5JOP - chains D and E; structure by X-ray diffraction, 1.75 A resolution.

== Chain D ==
Molecule: Fab 14.22 light chain
Organism: Mus musculus
Notes: antibody fragment or engineered binder
Amino-acid sequence (219 residues; numbered 1 to 214 plus 5 insertion-coded residues; the number before each row is that of its first residue; a row labelled like 27A-27E holds insertion residues (27A, then the next letters in order)):
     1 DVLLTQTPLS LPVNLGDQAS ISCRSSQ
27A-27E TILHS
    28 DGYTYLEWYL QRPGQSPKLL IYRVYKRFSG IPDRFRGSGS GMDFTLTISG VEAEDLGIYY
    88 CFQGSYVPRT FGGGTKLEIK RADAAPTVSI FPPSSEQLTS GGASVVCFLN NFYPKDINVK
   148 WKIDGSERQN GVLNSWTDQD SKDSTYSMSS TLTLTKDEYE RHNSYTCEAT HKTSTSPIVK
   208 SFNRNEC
Unresolved in the structure: 214
Cystine bridges: Cys23-Cys88, Cys134-Cys194

== Chain E ==
Molecule: Fab14.22 heavy chain
Organism: Mus musculus
Amino-acid sequence (249 residues; row label = number of the first residue in the row; note: 5 numbers in that range are skipped by the numbering (no residue carries them; nothing is unmodelled there); a row labelled like 82A-82C holds insertion residues (82A, then the next letters in order)):
     1 EVQLQQSGPE LIKPGASVKM SCEASGYIFT EYYIHWVKQI QGRSLEWIGY VH
   52A P
    53 KTGDVIYNQN FRGKATLTVN RSSNTAYMEL
82A-82C HSL
    83 TSEDSAVYYC ARW
   101 DSWGQGTTLT VSSAKTTPPS VYPLAPGCGD TTGSSVTLGC LVKGYFPESV TVTWNSGSLS
   161 SSVHTFPALL QSGLYTMSSS VTVPSSTWPS QTVTCSVAHP ASSTTVDKKL EPSGPISTIN
   221 PCPPCKECHK CPAPNLEGGP SVFIFPPNIK
Unresolved in the structure: 128-130, 213-250
Cystine bridges: Cys22-Cys92, Cys140-Cys195
Reported in the primary citation:
  - binding site for N-acetylglucosamine: Tyr33

== How chain D and chain E interact ==
Pairs across the interface - 70 pairs, chain D then chain E:
  Leu9(D) - Arg43(E)  hydrogen bond (backbone-side chain)
  Tyr36(D) - Trp95(E)
  Tyr36(D) - Trp103(E)
  Gln38(D) - Gln39(E)  hydrogen bond
  Gln38(D) - Gly42(E)
  Gln38(D) - Tyr91(E)  hydrogen bond
  Gln42(D) - Tyr91(E)
  Ser43(D) - Tyr91(E)
  Ser43(D) - Gly104(E)  hydrogen bond (side chain-backbone)
  Ser43(D) - Gln105(E)
  Pro44(D) - Tyr91(E)
  Pro44(D) - Trp103(E)
  Leu46(D) - Trp95(E)  hydrophobic
  Leu46(D) - Asp101(E)
  Tyr49(D) - Trp95(E)  hydrophobic
  Phe55(D) - Asp101(E)
  Ile85(D) - Gly42(E)
  Ile85(D) - Arg43(E)
  Tyr87(D) - Gln39(E)  hydrogen bond
  Tyr87(D) - Gly42(E)
  Tyr87(D) - Arg43(E)  hydrogen bond (side chain-backbone)
  Tyr87(D) - Leu45(E)  hydrophobic
  Val94(D) - Ile58(E)  hydrophobic
  Pro95(D) - Trp47(E)  hydrophobic
  Pro95(D) - Asn60(E)
  Arg96(D) - Trp47(E)
  Arg96(D) - Tyr50(E)
  Phe98(D) - Val37(E)  hydrophobic
  Phe98(D) - Leu45(E)  hydrophobic
  Phe98(D) - Trp103(E)  hydrophobic
  Gly100(D) - Arg43(E)  hydrogen bond (backbone-side chain)
  Gly101(D) - Arg43(E)  hydrogen bond (backbone-side chain)
  Lys103(D) - Arg43(E)
  Ser116(D) - Thr137(E)
  Phe118(D) - Leu124(E)
  Phe118(D) - Ala125(E)
  Phe118(D) - Thr137(E)
  Ser121(D) - Pro123(E)
  Glu123(D) - Pro123(E)
  Glu123(D) - Lys208(E)  salt bridge
  Gln124(D) - Tyr122(E)
  Gln124(D) - Lys143(E)
  Ser127(D) - Tyr122(E)
  Ser131(D) - Leu141(E)
  Ser131(D) - Lys143(E)
  Val133(D) - Leu124(E)  hydrophobic
  Phe135(D) - Leu124(E)  hydrophobic
  Phe135(D) - Phe166(E)  hydrophobic
  Phe135(D) - Ser178(E)
  Phe135(D) - Ser180(E)
  Asn137(D) - His164(E)
  Asn137(D) - Phe166(E)
  Asn137(D) - Ser180(E)
  Asn138(D) - His164(E)  hydrogen bond
  Leu160(D) - Leu170(E)
  Leu160(D) - Gln171(E)
  Asn161(D) - Leu169(E)
  Ser162(D) - Phe166(E)
  Ser162(D) - Pro167(E)  hydrogen bond (side chain-backbone)
  Ser162(D) - Leu169(E)
  Trp163(D) - Pro167(E)
  Thr164(D) - Thr165(E)
  Thr164(D) - Phe166(E)
  Asp167(D) - His164(E)
  Ser174(D) - His164(E)  hydrogen bond
  Ser174(D) - Phe166(E)
  Met175(D) - Phe166(E)
  Ser176(D) - Phe166(E)
  Ser176(D) - Ser178(E)  hydrogen bond
  Thr180(D) - Gln171(E)  hydrogen bond
Interface residues without a listed pair, chain D (43 interface residues in all): Glu34, Thr102, Gly158, Thr178
Interface residues without a listed pair, chain E (42 interface residues in all): His35, Tyr59, Gly106, Val121, Pro126, Leu138, Gly139, Thr176, Ser179, Thr182

== Summary ==
Chain D and chain E form an interface of 43 and 42 residues respectively, with 13 hydrogen bonds and 1 salt
bridge. Polar contacts include Glu123(D)-Lys208(E), Leu9(D)-Arg43(E) and Gln38(D)-Gln39(E). The paper reports
a binding site for N-acetylglucosamine at Tyr33(E).
Here chain D is Fab 14.22 light chain and chain E is Fab14.22 heavy chain, both from Mus musculus. Entry 5JOP
(Crystal structure of anti-glycan antibody Fab14.22 in complex with Streptococcus pneumoniae serotype 14
tetrasaccharide at 1.75 ...) was determined by X-ray diffraction together with 5JOR from the same study.
